7OBB - chains B and J of the 15 polymer chains in the assembly; structure by electron microscopy, 3.30 A resolution.

[Chain B]
Molecule: DNA-directed RNA polymerase I subunit RPA2
From: Homo sapiens
Notes: EC 2.7.7.6
UniProt: Q9H9Y6 (RPA2_HUMAN); numbering as in UniProt (aligned over 1-1135)
Chain sequence (1135 residues; numbered 1 to 1135; the number before each row is that of its first residue):
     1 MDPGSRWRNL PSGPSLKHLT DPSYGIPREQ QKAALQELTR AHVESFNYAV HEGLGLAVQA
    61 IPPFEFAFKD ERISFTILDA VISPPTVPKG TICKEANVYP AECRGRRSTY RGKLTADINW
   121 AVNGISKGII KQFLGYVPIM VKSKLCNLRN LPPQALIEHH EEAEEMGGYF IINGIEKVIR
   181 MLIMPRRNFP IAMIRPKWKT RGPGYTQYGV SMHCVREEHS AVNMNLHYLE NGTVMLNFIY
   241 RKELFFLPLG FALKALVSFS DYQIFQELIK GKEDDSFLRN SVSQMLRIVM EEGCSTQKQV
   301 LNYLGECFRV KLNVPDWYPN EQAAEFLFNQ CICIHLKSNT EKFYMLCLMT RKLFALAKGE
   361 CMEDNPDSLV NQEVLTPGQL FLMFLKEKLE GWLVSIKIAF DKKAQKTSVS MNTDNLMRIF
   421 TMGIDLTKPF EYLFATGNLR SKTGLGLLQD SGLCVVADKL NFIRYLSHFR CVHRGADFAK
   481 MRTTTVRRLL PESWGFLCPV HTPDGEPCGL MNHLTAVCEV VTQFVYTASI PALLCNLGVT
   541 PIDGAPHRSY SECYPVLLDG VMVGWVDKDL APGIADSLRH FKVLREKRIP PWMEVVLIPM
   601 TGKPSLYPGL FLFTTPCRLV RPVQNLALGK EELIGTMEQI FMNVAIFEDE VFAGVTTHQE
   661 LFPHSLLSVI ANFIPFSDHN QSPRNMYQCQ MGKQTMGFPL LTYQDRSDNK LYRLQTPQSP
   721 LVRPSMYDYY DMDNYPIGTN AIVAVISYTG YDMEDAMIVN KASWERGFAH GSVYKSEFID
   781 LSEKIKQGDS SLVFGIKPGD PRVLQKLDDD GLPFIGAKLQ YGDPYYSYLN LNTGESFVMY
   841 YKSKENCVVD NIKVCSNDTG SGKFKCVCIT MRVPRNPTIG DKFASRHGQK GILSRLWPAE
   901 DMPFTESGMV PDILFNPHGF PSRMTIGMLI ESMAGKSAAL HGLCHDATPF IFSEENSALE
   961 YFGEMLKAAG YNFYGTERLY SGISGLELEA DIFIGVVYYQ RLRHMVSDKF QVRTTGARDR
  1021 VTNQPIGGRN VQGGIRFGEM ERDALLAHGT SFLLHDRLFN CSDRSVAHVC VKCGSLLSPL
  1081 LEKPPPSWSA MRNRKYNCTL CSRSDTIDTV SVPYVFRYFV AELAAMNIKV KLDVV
Not modelled in the structure: 1007-1010, 1135
Curated features (UniProtKB/Swiss-Prot):
  - zinc finger: C1070 to C1101 (C4-type)
  - region: I194 to Y208 (Loop B), L236 to L247 (Loop A), L439 to L453 (Fork loop 1), R474 to L489 (Fork loop 2)
  - binding site (RNA): R180, D367, K890
  - binding site (Mg(2+)): D755
  - binding site (DNA): R1020, R1036
  - binding site (Zn(2+)): C1070, C1073, C1098, C1101
  - site: Y687 (Active site gating)
  - modified residue: S1051 (Phosphoserine)
  - natural variant: S682 (S682R: In TCS4; uncertain significance), R1003 (R1003C: In TCS4; R1003S: In TCS4)
Metal / ion sites: Zn2+: C1070, C1098, C1101
What the authors report for this chain:
  - conformationally variable residues (side-chain flip): Y687

[Chain J]
Molecule: DNA-directed RNA polymerases I, II, and III subunit RPABC5
From: Homo sapiens
UniProt: P62875 (RPAB5_HUMAN); numbering as in UniProt (aligned over 1-67)
Chain sequence (67 residues; numbered 1 to 67; the number before each row is that of its first residue):
     1 MIIPVRCFTC GKIVGNKWEA YLGLLQAEYT EGDALDALGL KRYCCRRMLL AHVDLIEKLL
    61 NYAPLEK
Not modelled in the structure: 65-67
Curated features (UniProtKB/Swiss-Prot):
  - binding site (Zn(2+)): C7, C10, C44, C45
Metal / ion sites: Zn2+: C7, C10, C44, C45

[How chain B and chain J interact]
Contacting residue pairs (78; chain B residue first):
  L16(B) with E31(J); L50(J), hydrophobic
  L19(B) with L50(J); H52(J)
  T20(B) with W18(J); Y21(J); L22(J); L25(J); E31(J)
  Y24(B) with V53(J); D54(J); L55(J); E57(J); K58(J)
  G25(B) with N61(J), hydrogen bond (backbone-side chain)
  I157(B) with N61(J); Y62(J), hydrophobic
  E161(B) with Y62(J), hydrogen bond (backbone-side chain)
  E162(B) with Y62(J)
  A163(B) with Y62(J)
  F698(B) with L55(J), hydrophobic; L59(J), hydrophobic
  L701(B) with L59(J); Y62(J), hydrophobic
  R713(B) with M1(J), hydrogen bond; L59(J)
  Q715(B) with M1(J)
  T716(B) with M1(J); I2(J), hydrogen bond (side chain-backbone); P4(J)
  P717(B) with M1(J); V53(J)
  Q718(B) with F8(J); R47(J); M48(J), hydrogen bond; A51(J)
  S719(B) with A51(J), hydrogen bond (backbone-backbone); V53(J)
  L721(B) with L50(J), hydrophobic; A51(J), hydrophobic
  D733(B) with V53(J)
  N734(B) with L55(J); K58(J)
  P736(B) with V53(J), hydrophobic
  N740(B) with R47(J), hydrogen bond (backbone-side chain); A51(J)
  A741(B) with R47(J)
  I742(B) with T9(J); Y43(J), hydrophobic; C44(J), hydrophobic
  S763(B) with F8(J), hydrogen bond (side chain-backbone)
  R766(B) with C7(J); F8(J); T9(J), hydrogen bond (side chain-backbone); G11(J)
  G767(B) with F8(J)
  F768(B) with F8(J), hydrophobic
  S907(B) with R42(J)
  M909(B) with R42(J); Y43(J); C44(J), hydrophobic
  V910(B) with T9(J)
  P911(B) with T9(J)
  D912(B) with T9(J); R47(J), salt bridge
  K936(B) with Y43(J)
  A938(B) with L50(J)
  A939(B) with Y43(J); R46(J), hydrogen bond (backbone-side chain)
  L940(B) with Y43(J), hydrophobic; R46(J), hydrogen bond (backbone-side chain)
  H941(B) with G32(J)
  G942(B) with E31(J); L50(J)
  Y971(B) with Y43(J), hydrophobic
  E977(B) with Y43(J), hydrogen bond
  I994(B) with Y43(J)
  V996(B) with Y43(J), hydrophobic
Also at the interface, not in a pair above, chain B (48 interface residues in all): P22, T702, N760, G908, L943
Also at the interface, not in a pair above, chain J (33 interface residues in all): R6, C10, Q26

[Overview]
48 residues of chain B face 33 of chain J across their interface; the contacts include 12 hydrogen bonds and 1
salt bridge. Polar pairs include D912(B)-R47(J), G25(B)-N61(J) and E161(B)-Y62(J). From UniProt: 3 RNA-binding
residues, Mg2+-binding residue D755(B), DNA-binding residues R1020(B) and R1036(B) and 4 Zn2+-binding residues
on chain B. From the paper: conformational variability at Y687(B).
Chain B is DNA-directed RNA polymerase I subunit RPA2 and chain J is DNA-directed RNA polymerases I, II, and
III subunit RPABC5, both from Homo sapiens; the structure, Cryo-EM structure of human RNA Polymerase I Open
Complex, was determined by electron microscopy, deposited together with 7OB9 and 7OBA.
